1XH2 - chain A; structure by X-ray diffraction, 2.20 A resolution.

== Chain A ==
Name: Alpha-amylase, pancreatic
From: Homo sapiens
Notes: EC 3.2.1.1
Reference sequence: P04746 (AMYP_HUMAN); residues 1-496 here correspond to UniProt positions 16-511 (UniProt number = residue number + 15)
Chain sequence (496 residues; row label = number of the first residue in the row):
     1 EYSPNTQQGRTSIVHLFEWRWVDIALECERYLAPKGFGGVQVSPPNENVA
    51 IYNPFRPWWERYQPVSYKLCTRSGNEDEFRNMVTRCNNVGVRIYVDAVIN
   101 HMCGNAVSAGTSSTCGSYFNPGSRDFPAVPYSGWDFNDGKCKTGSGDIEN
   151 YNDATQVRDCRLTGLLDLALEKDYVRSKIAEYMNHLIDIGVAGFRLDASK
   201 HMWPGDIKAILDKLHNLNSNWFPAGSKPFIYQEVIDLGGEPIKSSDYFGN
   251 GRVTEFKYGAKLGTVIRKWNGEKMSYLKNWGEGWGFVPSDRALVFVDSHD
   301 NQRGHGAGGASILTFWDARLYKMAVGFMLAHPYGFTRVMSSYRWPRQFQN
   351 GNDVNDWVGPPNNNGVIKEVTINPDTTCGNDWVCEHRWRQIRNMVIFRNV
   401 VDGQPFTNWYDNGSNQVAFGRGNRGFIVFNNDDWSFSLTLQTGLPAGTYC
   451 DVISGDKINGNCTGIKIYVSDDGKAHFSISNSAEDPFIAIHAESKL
Differences from the reference sequence: engineered mutation Ser298 (Asn313 in P04746)
Modified / non-standard residues: Glu1 (pyroglutamic acid; PCA)
Disulfide bonds: Cys28-Cys86, Cys70-Cys115, Cys141-Cys160, Cys378-Cys384, Cys450-Cys462
Covalent attachments: N-acetylglucosamine (NAG) linked to Asn461
Ion coordination: Ca2+: Asn100, Arg158, Asp167, His201
Residues lining bound ligands: acarbose derived pentasaccharide (ARE): Trp58, Trp59, Tyr62, Gln63, His101, Gly104, Tyr151, Leu162, Thr163, Gly164, Leu165, Arg195, Asp197, Ala198, Lys200, His201, Glu233, Ile235, Glu240, His299, Asp300, His305
Swiss-Prot annotation at these positions:
  - active site: Asp197 (Nucleophile), Glu233 (Proton donor)
  - binding site (Ca(2+)): Asn100, Arg158, Asp167, His201
  - binding site (chloride): Arg195, Arg337
  - site: Asp300 (Transition state stabilizer)
  - glycosylation: Asn461 (N-linked (GlcNAc...) asparagine)
From the paper describing this entry:
  - binding site for chloride ion: Arg195, Arg337
  - binding site for acarbose derived pentasaccharide: Arg195, His299, Asp300, His305
  - post-translational modification sites: Asn461
  - mutagenesis - N298S (10-fold): decreased catalytic activity on starch (citing earlier work)
  - catalytic residues: Arg195, Asp197, Glu233 (citing earlier work)
  - catalytic residues: Asp300 (proposed by the authors, not directly observed)

== Overview ==
Chain A binds acarbose derived pentasaccharide. Covalently linked N-acetylglucosamine: at Asn461. The Ca2+
site is built by Asn100, Arg158, Asp167 and His201. UniProt lists active-site residues Asp197 and Glu233, 4
Ca2+-binding residues and chloride-binding residues Arg195 and Arg337. The paper reports catalytic residues
Arg195, Asp197 and Glu233 among others; N298S reduces catalytic activity on starch.
Chain A is Alpha-amylase, pancreatic (Homo sapiens); the structure, Structure of the N298S variant of human
pancreatic alpha-amylase complexed with chloride and acarbose, was determined by X-ray diffraction, deposited
together with 1XGZ, 1XH0 and 1XH1.
